7FFF - chains K and N of the 20 polymer chains in the assembly; structure by electron microscopy, 3.00 A resolution.

[Chain K]
Protein: Capsid protein
Source organism: Venezuelan equine encephalitis virus (strain TC-83)
Notes: EC 3.4.21.90
UniProt: P05674 (POLS_EEVV8); residue numbers follow UniProt; this construct covers 1-275
Chain sequence (275 residues; each row starts with the number of its first residue):
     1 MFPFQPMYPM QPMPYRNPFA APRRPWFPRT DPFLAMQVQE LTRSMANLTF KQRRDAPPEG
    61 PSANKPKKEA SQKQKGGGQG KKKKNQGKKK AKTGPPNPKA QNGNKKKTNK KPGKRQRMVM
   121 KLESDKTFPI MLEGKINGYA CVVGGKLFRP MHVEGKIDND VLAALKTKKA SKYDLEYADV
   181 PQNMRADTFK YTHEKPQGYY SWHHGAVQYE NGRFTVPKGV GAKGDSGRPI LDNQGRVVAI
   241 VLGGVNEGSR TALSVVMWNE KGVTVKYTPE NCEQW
Not modelled in the structure: 1-112
Sequence notes: engineered mutation N64 (Lys in P05674)
Swiss-Prot annotation at these positions:
  - region: M1 to F33 (Necessary for nucleocapsid assembly and virus assembly), F33 to K68 (Host transcription inhibition), A91 to T127 (Binding to the viral RNA), P112 to K126 (Ribosome-binding)
  - motif: L41 to L48 (Supraphysiological nuclear export signal)
  - active site (Charge relay system): H152, D174, S226
  - site: Y200 (Involved in dimerization of the capsid protein), N233 (Involved in dimerization of the capsid protein), W275 (Cleavage)
  - modified residue: T93 (Phosphothreonine), T108 (Phosphothreonine), S124 (Phosphoserine), T127 (Phosphothreonine)

[Chain N]
Protein: Spike glycoprotein E2
Source organism: Venezuelan equine encephalitis virus (strain TC-83)
UniProt: P05674 (POLS_EEVV8); residues 1-423 here correspond to UniProt positions 335-757 (UniProt number = residue number + 334)
Chain sequence (423 residues; numbered 1 to 423; the number before each row is that of its first residue):
     1 STEELFNEYK LTRPYMARCI RCAVGSCHSP IAIEAVKSDG HDGYVRLQTS SQYGLDSSGN
    61 LKGRTMRYDM HGTIKEIPLH QVSLYTSRPC HIVDGHGYFL LARCPAGDSI TMEFKKDSVR
   121 HSCSVPYEVK FNPVGRELYT HPPEHGVEQA CQVYAHDAQN RGAYVEMHLP GSEVDSSLVS
   181 LSGSSVTVTP PDGTSALVEC ECGGTKISET INKTKQFSQC TKKEQCRAYR LQNDKWVYNS
   241 DKLPKAAGAT LKGKLHVPFL LADGKCTVPL APEPMITFGF RSVSLKLHPK NPTYLITRQL
   301 ADEPHYTHEL ISEPAVRNFT VTEKGWEFVW GNHPPKRFWA QETAPGNPHG LPHEVITHYY
   361 HRYPMSTILG LSICAAIATV SVAASTWLFC RSRVACLTPY RLTPNARIPF CLAVLCCART
   421 ARA
Not modelled in the structure: 420-423
Swiss-Prot annotation at these positions:
  - site: Y44 (Interaction with host receptor LDLRAD3), V93 (Interaction with host receptor LDLRAD3), V153 (Interaction with host receptor LDLRAD3), A155 (Interaction with host receptor LDLRAD3), H156 (Interaction with host receptor LDLRAD3), A262 (Interaction with host receptor LDLRAD3), A423 (Cleavage)
  - lipidation (S-palmitoyl cysteine): C396, C416, C417
  - glycosylation (N-linked (GlcNAc...) asparagine): N212, N318
Disulfides: C19-C123, C22-C27, C90-C104, C151-C266, C200-C226, C202-C220

[Interface between chain K and chain N]
Residue-residue contacts - 25 pairs, chain K then chain N:
  V143(K) - P404(N)
  G144(K) - P404(N)
  K146(K) - R401(N)
  K146(K) - T403(N)
  K146(K) - A406(N)
  F148(K) - L402(N)
  A170(K) - T398(N)
  Y173(K) - T398(N)
  Y173(K) - P399(N)
  Y173(K) - L402(N)  hydrophobic
  L175(K) - L402(N)  hydrophobic
  Y177(K) - R401(N)
  Y177(K) - L402(N)  hydrophobic
  Y191(K) - P404(N)  hydrophobic
  Y191(K) - N405(N)  hydrogen bond
  W258(K) - L402(N)
  W258(K) - T403(N)
  W258(K) - P404(N)
  G262(K) - Y400(N)
  G262(K) - T403(N)
  V263(K) - P399(N)  hydrophobic
  V263(K) - Y400(N)
  T264(K) - P399(N)  hydrogen bond (side chain-backbone)
  T264(K) - L402(N)
  T264(K) - T403(N)

[Summary]
Chain K and chain N form an interface of 13 and 9 residues respectively; the contacts include 2 hydrogen
bonds. Polar pairs include Y191(K)-N405(N) and T264(K)-P399(N). UniProt lists 3 active-site residues on chain
K.
Here chain K is Capsid protein and chain N is Spike glycoprotein E2, both from Venezuelan equine encephalitis
virus (strain TC-83). Entry 7FFF (Structure of Venezuelan equine encephalitis virus with the receptor LDLRAD3)
was determined by electron microscopy, deposited together with 7FFE, 7FFL, 7FFN, 7FFO and 7FFQ.
